PDB entry 7VAM | electron microscopy, 3.20 A resolution | chains B and E of the 12 polymer chains in the assembly

# Chain B
Molecule: V-type ATP synthase alpha chain
Source organism: Thermus thermophilus HB8
Notes: EC 7.1.2.2
UniProt: Q56403 (VATA_THET8); numbering as in UniProt (aligned over 1-578)
Chain sequence (578 residues; each row starts with the number of its first residue):
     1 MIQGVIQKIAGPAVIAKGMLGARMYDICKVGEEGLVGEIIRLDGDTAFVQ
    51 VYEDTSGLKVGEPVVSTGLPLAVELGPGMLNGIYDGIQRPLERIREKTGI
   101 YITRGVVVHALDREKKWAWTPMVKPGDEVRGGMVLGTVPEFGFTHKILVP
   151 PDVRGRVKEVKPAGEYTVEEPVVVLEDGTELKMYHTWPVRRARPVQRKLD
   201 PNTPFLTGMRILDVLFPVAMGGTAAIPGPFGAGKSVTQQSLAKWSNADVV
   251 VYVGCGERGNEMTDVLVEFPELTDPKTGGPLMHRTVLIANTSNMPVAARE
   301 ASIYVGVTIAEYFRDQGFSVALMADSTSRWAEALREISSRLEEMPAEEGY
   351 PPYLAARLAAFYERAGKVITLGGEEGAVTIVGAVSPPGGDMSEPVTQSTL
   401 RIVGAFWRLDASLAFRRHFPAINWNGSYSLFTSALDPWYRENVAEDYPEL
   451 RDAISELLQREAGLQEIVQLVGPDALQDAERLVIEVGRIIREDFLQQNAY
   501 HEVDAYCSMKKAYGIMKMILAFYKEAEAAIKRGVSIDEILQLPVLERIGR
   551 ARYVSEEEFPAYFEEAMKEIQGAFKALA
Sequence notes: conflict Ala232 (Ser in Q56403), Ser235 (Thr in Q56403)
Small-molecule neighbours: ATP (adenosine-5'-triphosphate): Gly228, Pro229, Phe230, Gly231, Ala232, Gly233, Lys234, Ser235, Val236, Phe419, Pro420, Gln497, Asn498, Ala499, Tyr500

# Chain E
Molecule: V-type ATP synthase beta chain
Source organism: Thermus thermophilus HB8
UniProt: Q56404 (VATB_THET8); numbering as in UniProt (aligned over 1-478)
Chain sequence (478 residues; row label = number of the first residue in the row):
     1 MDLLKKEYTGITYISGPLLFVENAKDLAYGAIVDIKDGTGRVRGGQVIEV
    51 SEEYAVIQVFEETTGLDLATTSVSLVEDVARLGVSKEMLGRRFNGIGKPI
   101 DGLPPITPEKRLPITGLPLNPVARRKPEQFIQTGISTIDVMNTLVRGQKL
   151 PIFSGSGLPANEIAAQIARQATVRPDLSGEGEKEEPFAVVFAAMGITQRE
   201 LSYFIQEFERTGALSRSVLFLNKADDPTIERILTPRMALTVAEYLAFEHD
   251 YHVLVILTDMTNYCEALREIGAAREEIPGRRGYPGYMYTDLATIYERAGV
   301 VEGKKGSVTQIPILSMPDDDRTHPIPDLTGYITEGQIQLSRELHRKGIYP
   351 PIDPLPSLSRLMNNGVGKGKTREDHKQVSDQLYSAYANGVDIRKLVAIIG
   401 EDALTENDRRYLQFADAFERFFINQGQQNRSIEESLQIAWALLSMLPQGE
   451 LKRISKDHIGKYYGQKLEEIWGAPQALD
Unresolved in the structure: 1-2, 471-478
Small-molecule neighbours: ATP (adenosine-5'-triphosphate): Gly330, Tyr331, Leu358, Ser359, Arg360, Asn363

# Chain B / chain E interface
Pairs across the interface (41):
  Leu20(B) - Leu68(E)  hydrophobic
  Gly21(B) - Asp67(E)
  Gly21(B) - Ala69(E)
  Ala22(B) - Leu66(E)
  Ala22(B) - Asp67(E)
  Arg23(B) - Gly65(E)
  Arg23(B) - Leu66(E)
  Met24(B) - Thr63(E)
  Met24(B) - Gly65(E)
  Met24(B) - Leu66(E)  hydrogen bond (backbone-backbone)
  Tyr25(B) - Thr64(E)
  Arg41(B) - Tyr13(E)
  Arg41(B) - Ile14(E)
  Arg41(B) - Ser15(E)  hydrogen bond
  Leu42(B) - Tyr13(E)
  Leu42(B) - Ile14(E)  hydrogen bond (backbone-backbone)
  Leu42(B) - Leu66(E)
  Asp43(B) - Thr12(E)
  Asp43(B) - Tyr13(E)
  Asp43(B) - Leu68(E)
  Gly44(B) - Thr12(E)  hydrogen bond (backbone-backbone)
  Gly44(B) - Leu68(E)
  Asp200(B) - Gln206(E)
  Ala346(B) - Arg268(E)
  Ala346(B) - Arg281(E)
  Glu347(B) - Arg268(E)  salt bridge
  Glu347(B) - Arg281(E)  salt bridge
  Pro352(B) - Ala272(E)  hydrophobic
  Tyr353(B) - Glu269(E)
  Ala355(B) - Glu265(E)
  Glu363(B) - Thr197(E)
  Glu363(B) - Gln198(E)
  Glu363(B) - Ala224(E)
  Ser392(B) - Asp318(E)  hydrogen bond
  Gln397(B) - Asp318(E)
  Leu400(B) - Ser156(E)
  Arg401(B) - Thr261(E)
  Arg401(B) - Asn262(E)  hydrogen bond
  Arg401(B) - Glu265(E)  salt bridge
  Leu430(B) - Arg199(E)
  Phe431(B) - Arg199(E)
Also at the interface, not in a pair above, chain B (30 interface residues in all): Ile40, Lys198, Ala356, Ala359, Ile402, Val403, Gly404
Also at the interface, not in a pair above, chain E (30 interface residues in all): Gly16, Glu62, Ser202, Asp225, Gly282

# In short
Chain B and chain E each contribute 30 residues to their interface, with 6 hydrogen bonds and 3 salt bridges.
Among the polar pairs are Glu347(B)-Arg268(E), Glu347(B)-Arg281(E) and Arg401(B)-Glu265(E). Chain B binds ATP.
Bound to chain E: ATP.
Here chain B is V-type ATP synthase alpha chain and chain E is V-type ATP synthase beta chain, both from
Thermus thermophilus HB8. Entry 7VAM (V1EG of V/A-ATPase from Thermus thermophilus, high ATP, state1-2) was
determined by electron microscopy, deposited together with 7VAI, 7VAJ, 7VAK, 7VAL, 7VAN, 7VAO and 11 further
entries.
